Entry 7VD6 (electron microscopy, 2.80 A resolution); this record covers chains 18 and 21 of the 11 polymer chains in the assembly.

[Chain 18]
Name: Chlorophyll a/b-binding protein
Organism: Chaetoceros gracilis
Reference sequence: A0A679BXP6 (A0A679BXP6_9STRA); residues 1-207 here = UniProt positions 1-207
Amino-acid sequence (207 residues; row label = number of the first residue in the row):
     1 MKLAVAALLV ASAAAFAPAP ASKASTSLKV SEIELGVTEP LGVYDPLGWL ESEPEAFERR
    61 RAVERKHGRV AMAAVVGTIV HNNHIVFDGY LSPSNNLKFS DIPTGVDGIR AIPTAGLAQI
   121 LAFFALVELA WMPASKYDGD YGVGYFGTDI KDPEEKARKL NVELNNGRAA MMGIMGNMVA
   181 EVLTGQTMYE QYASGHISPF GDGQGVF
Unresolved in the structure: 1-30, 199-207
Bound ions: chlorophyll a Mg near E64 (its only coordinating residue here); Chlorophyll c1 Mg site 1 near Q119 (its only coordinating residue here); Chlorophyll c1 Mg site 2 near E128 (its only coordinating residue here); Chlorophyll c1 Mg site 3 near N166 (its only coordinating residue here)
Ligand contacts:
  - Fucoxanthin (A86; (3S,3'S,5R,5'R,6S,6'R,8'R)-3,5'-dihydroxy-8-oxo-6',7'-didehydro-5,5',6,6',7,8-hexahydro-5,6-epoxy-beta,beta-caroten-3'- yl acetate), molecule 1: Y44, P46, L47, H67, V70, A71, A74, T78, H81, G105, V106, G108, I109, M171, M172, I174, M175, M178
  - Fucoxanthin (A86), molecule 2: W49, E53, R60, M175, M178, V179, V182, L183
  - Fucoxanthin (A86), molecule 3: K66, R69, V70, A73, Y90, L91, P93, F99, I120, F124, V127, E128, M132
  - Fucoxanthin (A86), molecule 4: M72, A73, V75, V76, M132, V143, G144, Y145, F146, N166, A169, A170, G173, G176, N177, M188, Y192
  - Fucoxanthin (A86), molecule 5: I79, N82, N83, Y145, F146, M188, Y189, Y192
  - Fucoxanthin (A86), molecule 6: V143, F146, G147
  - Fucoxanthin (A86), molecule 7: Y189, Y192, A193
  - chlorophyll a (CLA), molecule 1: I33, G36, V37, L41, G42, V43, D45, L47, W49, L50, F57, R60, R61, V63, E64, H67, R168, M171, M172, M175
  - chlorophyll a (CLA), molecule 2: T38, E39, P40, R158, N161, V162, N165, N166, A169
  - chlorophyll a (CLA), molecule 3: R59, R60, V63, H67, M175
  - chlorophyll a (CLA), molecule 4: R65, R69, M72, M132, D138, G139, D140, Y141, G142, V143, G144, Y145, G147, T148, D149, I150, K156, K159, L160, V162, E163, N166
  - chlorophyll a (CLA), molecule 5: A73, A74, V76, G77, V80, H81, I85, V86, F87, L91, F99, I102, T104, G108, I109, I112, F124
  - chlorophyll a (CLA), molecule 6: V106, D107, I109, R110, L117, M178
  - chlorophyll a (CLA), molecule 7: L126, A130, W131, M132, Y141
  - chlorophyll a (CLA), molecule 8: A169, M172, G173, M175, G176, V179, A180, L183, T184, Q191, H196, I197, S198
  - Chlorophyll c1 (KC1), molecule 1: R59, A62, V63, K66, H67, V70, L121, F124, A125, E128, L129, A134, S135, Y137
  - Chlorophyll c1 (KC1), molecule 2: V76, I79, Y145, R158, K159, V162, N166, A169
  - Chlorophyll c1 (KC1), molecule 3: L91, S92, P93, S94, N95, I112, P113, A115, G116, Q119, I120, F123, F124
Reported in the primary citation:
  - binding site for chlorophyll a: E64, H81, W131, E163
  - binding site for 1,2-dipalmitoyl-phosphatidyl-glycerole: S94
  - binding site for Chlorophyll c1: H67, Q119, E128, N166

[Chain 21]
Name: Fcpb7, Fucoxanthin chlorophyll a/c-binding protein
Organism: Chaetoceros gracilis
Amino-acid sequence (195 residues; row label = number of the first residue in the row):
     1 MKLALLASLV ASAAAFAPSK VAQTSTALKA FENELGAQPP LGFFDPLGLV EDGNQAKFDR
    61 LRYVELKHGR ISMLAVVGYL IEKAGIRLPG NISYDGTSFA DIPDGFAALS KIPDAGLFQL
   121 FAFIGFLEVF VMKDITGGEF VGDFRNGFID FGWDSFDEET KLKKRAIELN QGRAAMMGIL
   181 ALMVHEKLGV SLLPQ
Unresolved in the structure: 1-30, 193-195
Bound ions: chlorophyll a Mg (4 sites), coordinated by E65, Q119, E128, Q171; Chlorophyll c1 Mg near E168 (its only coordinating residue here)
Ligand contacts:
  - Fucoxanthin (A86; (3S,3'S,5R,5'R,6S,6'R,8'R)-3,5'-dihydroxy-8-oxo-6',7'-didehydro-5,5',6,6',7,8-hexahydro-5,6-epoxy-beta,beta-caroten-3'- yl acetate), molecule 1: P40, L41, N170, R173, A174, M177
  - Fucoxanthin (A86), molecule 2: G48, L49, K57, R60, L61, F106, L180, M183, V184, K187, L188
  - Fucoxanthin (A86), molecule 3: M73, L74, V76, V77, F151, Q171, A174, A175, G178, A181, L182, L192
  - Fucoxanthin / chlorophyll a: K67, R70, I71, L74, A75, V77, G78, I81, E82, I86, R87, L88, G90, N91, I92, S93, Y94, F99, I102, P103, A108, I112, L120, I124, L127, E128, M132
  - chlorophyll a (CLA), molecule 1: F31, E34, G36, A37, L41, F43, F44, D45, L47, L49, V50, F58, L61, R62, V64, E65, H68, R173, M176, M177
  - chlorophyll a (CLA), molecule 2: Q38, P39, P40, L80, K163, A166, I167, N170, Q171, A174
  - chlorophyll a (CLA), molecule 3: Y63, V64, K67, H68, I71, F121, I124, G125, E128, V129
  - chlorophyll a (CLA), molecule 4: V76, V77, K164, I167, Q171, A174
  - chlorophyll a (CLA), molecule 5: I92, S93, Y94, D95, P113, A115, G116, Q119, L120, F123
  - chlorophyll a (CLA), molecule 6: L109, L117, L120, F121, I124
  - chlorophyll a (CLA), molecule 7: V129, F130, K133
  - chlorophyll a (CLA), molecule 8: M177, L180, A181, V184, H185, L188, V190, L192
  - Diadinoxanthin (DD6; (3S,3'R,5R,6S,7cis)-7',8'-didehydro-5,6-dihydro-5,6-epoxy-beta,beta-carotene-3,3'-diol), molecule 1: F44, P46, L47, H68, I71, S72, A75, G78, Y79, E82, G105, F106, A108, L109, M176, M177, I179, L180, M183
  - Diadinoxanthin (DD6), molecule 2: V131, M132, I135, F144, R145, N146, F148, I149, D150, F151, K164
  - Chlorophyll c1 (KC1), molecule 1: R60, L61, V64, H68, L180
  - Chlorophyll c1 (KC1), molecule 2: R70, M73, L74, M132, F140, G142, D143, F144, R145, D150, F151, W153, K164, R165, I167, E168, Q171
Reported in the primary citation:
  - binding site for chlorophyll a: E65, E82, Q119, E128, Q171, H185
  - binding site for Chlorophyll c1: H68, E168
  - binding site for 1,2-dipalmitoyl-phosphatidyl-glycerole: Y63, D114, K133

[Interface between chain 18 and chain 21]
Residue-residue contacts - 11 pairs, chain 18 then chain 21:
  T114(18) with Q119(21)
  A115(18) with A115(21), hydrophobic
  A118(18) with F118(21); Q119(21)
  Q119(18) with F118(21)
  A122(18) with F118(21), hydrophobic; A122(21), hydrophobic
  A125(18) with F130(21)
  L126(18) with F130(21), hydrophobic
  L129(18) with F130(21), hydrophobic
  A130(18) with F130(21), hydrophobic
Also at the interface, not in a pair above, chain 21 (7 interface residues in all): F126, V129

[Overview]
The interface between chain 18 and chain 21 involves 9 residues on one side and 7 on the other. The paper
reports a binding site for chlorophyll a at E64(18), H81(18) and E65(21) among others; a binding site for
Chlorophyll c1 at H67(18), Q119(18) and H68(21) among others.
Chain 18 is Chlorophyll a/b-binding protein and chain 21 is Fcpb7, Fucoxanthin chlorophyll a/c-binding
protein, both from Chaetoceros gracilis; the structure, Structure of S1M1-type FCPII complex from diatom, was
determined by electron microscopy.
